3VXS - chains A and E of the 5 polymer chains in the assembly; structure by X-ray diffraction, 1.80 A resolution.

Chain A:
Protein: HLA class I histocompatibility antigen, A-24 alpha chain
Organism: Homo sapiens
UniProt: P05534 (1A24_HUMAN); residues 1-274 here correspond to UniProt positions 25-298 (UniProt number = residue number + 24)
Amino-acid sequence (275 residues; each row starts with the number of its first residue; numbering starts at 0):
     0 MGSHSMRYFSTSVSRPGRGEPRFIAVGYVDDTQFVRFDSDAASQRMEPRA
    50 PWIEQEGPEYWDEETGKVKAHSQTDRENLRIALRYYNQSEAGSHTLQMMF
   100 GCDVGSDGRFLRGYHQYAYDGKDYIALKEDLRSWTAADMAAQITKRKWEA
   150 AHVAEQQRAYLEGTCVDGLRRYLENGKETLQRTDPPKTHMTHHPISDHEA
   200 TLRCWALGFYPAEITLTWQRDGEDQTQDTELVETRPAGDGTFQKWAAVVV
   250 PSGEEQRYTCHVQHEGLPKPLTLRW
Disordered / not traced: 0
Differences from the reference sequence: expression tag (0)
Disulfides: Cys101-Cys164, Cys203-Cys259

Chain E:
Protein: H27-14 TCR beta chain
Organism: Homo sapiens
Amino-acid sequence (244 residues; row label = number of the first residue in the row; numbering starts at 0):
     0 MDTGVSQNPRHKITKRGQNVTFRCDPISEHNRLYWYRQTLGQGPEFLTYF
    50 QNEAQLEKSRLLSDRFSAERPKGSFSTLEIQRTEQGDSAMYLCASSSWDT
   100 GELFFGEGSRLTVLEDLKNVFPPEVAVFEPSEAEISHTQKATLVCLATGF
   150 YPDHVELSWWVNGKEVHSGVCTDPQPLKEQPALNDSRYALSSRLRVSATF
   200 WQNPRNHFRCQVQFYGLSENDEWTQDRAKPVTQIVSAEAWGRAD
Disordered / not traced: 0-1
Disulfides: Cys23-Cys92, Cys144-Cys209

Chain A / chain E interface:
Contacting residue pairs (17; chain A residue first):
  Lys68(A) - Leu55(E)
  Ala69(A) - Gln50(E)
  Ala69(A) - Leu55(E)  hydrophobic
  Gln72(A) - Gln50(E)
  Gln72(A) - Asn51(E)  hydrogen bond
  Gln72(A) - Glu52(E)
  Gln72(A) - Ala53(E)
  Thr73(A) - Gln50(E)  hydrogen bond
  Arg75(A) - Glu52(E)  salt bridge
  Glu76(A) - Asn30(E)
  Glu76(A) - Gln50(E)  hydrogen bond
  Glu76(A) - Asn51(E)  hydrogen bond
  Lys146(A) - Trp97(E)
  Trp147(A) - Trp97(E)
  Ala150(A) - Trp97(E)  hydrophobic
  Ala150(A) - Asp98(E)
  Val152(A) - Trp97(E)  hydrophobic
Interface residues without a listed pair, chain A (11 interface residues in all): Arg79
Interface residues without a listed pair, chain E (10 interface residues in all): Arg31, Tyr48

Overview:
The interface between chain A and chain E involves 11 residues on one side and 10 on the other, with 4
hydrogen bonds and 1 salt bridge. Polar contacts include Arg75(A)-Glu52(E), Gln72(A)-Asn51(E) and
Thr73(A)-Gln50(E).
Chain A is HLA class I histocompatibility antigen, A-24 alpha chain and chain E is H27-14 TCR beta chain, both
from Homo sapiens; the structure, The complex between H27-14 TCR and HLA-A24 bound to HIV-1 Nef134-10(6L)
peptide, was determined by X-ray diffraction, deposited together with 3VXM, 3VXN, 3VXO, 3VXP, 3VXQ, 3VXR and 3
further entries.
